Entry 9D19 (electron microscopy, 2.88 A resolution); this record covers chains A and E of the 8 polymer chains in the assembly.

[Chain A]
Molecule: Isoform 5 of Calcium-activated potassium channel subunit alpha-1
Source organism: Homo sapiens
UniProt: Q12791 (KCMA1_HUMAN), isoform Q12791-5; residues 1-1056 here correspond to UniProt positions 66-1121 (UniProt number = residue number + 65)
Sequence (1056 residues; numbered 1 to 1056; the number before each row is that of its first residue):
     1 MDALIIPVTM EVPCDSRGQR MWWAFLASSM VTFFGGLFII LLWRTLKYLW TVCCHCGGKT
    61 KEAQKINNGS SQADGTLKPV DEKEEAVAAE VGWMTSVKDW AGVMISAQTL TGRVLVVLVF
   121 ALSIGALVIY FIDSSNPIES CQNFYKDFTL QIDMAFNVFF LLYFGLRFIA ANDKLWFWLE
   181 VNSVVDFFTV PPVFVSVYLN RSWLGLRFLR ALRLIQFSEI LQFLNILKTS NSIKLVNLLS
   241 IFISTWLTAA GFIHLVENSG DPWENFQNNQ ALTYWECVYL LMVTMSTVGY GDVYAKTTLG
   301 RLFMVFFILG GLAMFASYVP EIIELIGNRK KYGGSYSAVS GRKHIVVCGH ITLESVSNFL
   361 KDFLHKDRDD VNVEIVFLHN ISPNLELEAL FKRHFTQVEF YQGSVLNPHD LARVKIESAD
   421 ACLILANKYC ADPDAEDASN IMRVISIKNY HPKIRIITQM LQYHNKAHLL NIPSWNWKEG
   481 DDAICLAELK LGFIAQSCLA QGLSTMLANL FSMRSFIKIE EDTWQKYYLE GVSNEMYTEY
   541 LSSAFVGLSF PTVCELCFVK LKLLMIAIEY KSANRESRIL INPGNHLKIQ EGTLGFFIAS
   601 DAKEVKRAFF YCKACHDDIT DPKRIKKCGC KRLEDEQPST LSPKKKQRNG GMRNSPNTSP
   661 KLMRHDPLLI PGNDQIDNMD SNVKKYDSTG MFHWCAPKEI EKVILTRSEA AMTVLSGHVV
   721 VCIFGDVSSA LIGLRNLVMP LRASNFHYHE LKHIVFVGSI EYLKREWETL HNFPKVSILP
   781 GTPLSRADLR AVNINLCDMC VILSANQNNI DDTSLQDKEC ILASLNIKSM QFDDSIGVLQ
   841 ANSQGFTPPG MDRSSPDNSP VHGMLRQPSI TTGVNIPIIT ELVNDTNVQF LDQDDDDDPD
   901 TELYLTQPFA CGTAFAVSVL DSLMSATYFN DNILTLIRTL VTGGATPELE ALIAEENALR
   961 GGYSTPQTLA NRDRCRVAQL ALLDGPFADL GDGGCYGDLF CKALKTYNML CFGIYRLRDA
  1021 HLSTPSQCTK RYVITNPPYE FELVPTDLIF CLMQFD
Not modelled in the structure: 1-18, 55-90, 570-576, 616-680, 834-870
Ion coordination: K+ site 1: T287 (shared with 1 residue of chain B; 1 residue of chain C; 1 residue of chain D); K+ site 2: T287, V288 (shared with 2 residues of chain B; 2 residues of chain C; 2 residues of chain D); K+ site 3: V288, G289 (shared with 2 residues of chain B; 2 residues of chain C; 2 residues of chain D); K+ site 4: G289, Y290 (shared with 2 residues of chain B; 2 residues of chain C; 2 residues of chain D); Ca2+ site 1: D367, R514, S533, E535, S600; Mg2+: E374, E399; Ca2+ site 2: N449 (shared with 4 residues of chain B); Ca2+ site 3: Q889, D892, D895, D897 (shared with 1 residue of chain D)
UniProt features mapped onto this chain:
  - region: L491 to F511 (Segment S7), L548 to I568 (Segment S8), C612 to H616 (Heme-binding motif)
  - motif: T287 to Y290 (Selectivity for potassium)
  - binding site (Mg(2+)): E374, Q397, E399
  - lipidation (S-palmitoyl cysteine): C53, C54, C56

[Chain E]
Molecule: Large-conductance Ca2+-activated K+ channel beta2 subunit, Calcium-activated potassium channel subunit beta-4
Source organism: Homo sapiens
Notes: fragment: N-terminal 45 residues of kcnmb2 ligated to kcnmb4 (devoid of N terminal first 15 residues)
UniProt: chimeric construct of B5BNX0, Q86W47: residues 2-44 from B5BNX0 (B5BNX0_HUMAN) positions 2-44 (same numbers); residues 45-240 from Q86W47 positions 15-210 (UniProt number = residue number - 30)
Sequence (239 residues; each row starts with the number of its first residue):
     2 FIWTSGRTSS SYRHDEKRNI YQKIRDHDLL DKRKTVTALK AGEDKSIRLG LFLIISGVVS
    62 LFIFGFCWLS PALQDLQATE ANCTVLSVQQ IGEVFECTFT CGADCRGTSQ YPCVQVYVNN
   122 SESNSRALLH SDEHQLLTNP KCSYIPPCKR ENQKNLESVM NWQQYWKDEI GSQPFTCYFN
   182 QHQRPDDVLL HRTHDEIVLL HCFLWPLVTF VVGVLIVVLT ICAKSLAVKA EAMKKRKFS
Not modelled in the structure: 14-33, 236-240
Disulfide bonds: C84-C178, C98-C149, C114-C143
UniProt features mapped onto this chain:
  - glycosylation (N-linked (GlcNAc...) asparagine): N83, N120

[How chain A and chain E interact]
Pairs across the interface (47):
  F33(A) - L50(E)  hydrophobic
  F34(A) - L54(E)  hydrophobic
  F34(A) - V213(E)  hydrophobic
  F34(A) - I217(E)  hydrophobic
  L37(A) - L50(E)  hydrophobic
  L37(A) - I217(E)  hydrophobic
  F38(A) - L216(E)  hydrophobic
  F38(A) - I217(E)  hydrophobic
  F38(A) - L220(E)  hydrophobic
  L41(A) - S47(E)
  L41(A) - T221(E)
  L42(A) - L220(E)  hydrophobic
  R44(A) - L40(E)
  R44(A) - E44(E)  salt bridge
  T45(A) - A224(E)
  T45(A) - L227(E)
  Y48(A) - L40(E)
  Y48(A) - A224(E)
  Y48(A) - L227(E)  hydrophobic
  Y48(A) - A228(E)
  T51(A) - A231(E)
  T51(A) - M234(E)
  D173(A) - A39(E)
  D173(A) - L40(E)
  D173(A) - G43(E)
  L175(A) - G43(E)
  L175(A) - E44(E)
  W176(A) - A42(E)
  W176(A) - G43(E)
  W176(A) - K46(E)
  L179(A) - K46(E)  hydrogen bond (backbone-side chain)
  L179(A) - S47(E)
  L179(A) - L50(E)  hydrophobic
  P262(A) - W69(E)
  P262(A) - V199(E)  hydrophobic
  P262(A) - C203(E)  hydrophobic
  W263(A) - F65(E)  hydrophobic
  W263(A) - C68(E)  hydrophobic
  W263(A) - W69(E)  hydrophobic
  N265(A) - T194(E)  hydrogen bond (side chain-backbone)
  N265(A) - D196(E)
  S286(A) - F2(E)  hydrogen bond (backbone-backbone)
  T287(A) - F2(E)
  T287(A) - I3(E)
  L302(A) - I64(E)  hydrophobic
  L312(A) - I3(E)  hydrophobic
  A316(A) - W4(E)  hydrophobic
Also at the interface, not in a pair above, chain A (28 interface residues in all): L49, C54, E180, F266, T298, L299
Also at the interface, not in a pair above, chain E (32 interface residues in all): P72, C223
The authors on this interface:
  - interface residues, chain E: F2(E), I3(E), W4(E)

[Overview]
The interface between chain A and chain E involves 28 residues on one side and 32 on the other; the contacts
include 3 hydrogen bonds and 1 salt bridge. Polar pairs include R44(A)-E44(E), L179(A)-K46(E) and
N265(A)-T194(E). Curated annotation (UniProt) lists 3 Mg2+-binding residues on chain A. The paper reports
interface residues F2(E), I3(E) and W4(E).
Chain A is Isoform 5 of Calcium-activated potassium channel subunit alpha-1 and chain E is Large-conductance
Ca2+-activated K+ channel beta2 subunit, Calcium-activated potassium channel subunit beta-4, both from Homo
sapiens; the structure, Ca2+ bound open-inactivated hSlo1 + beta2N-beta4 channel in detergent-conformation 3
of inactivating domain, was determined by electron microscopy, deposited together with 9CZH, 9CZJ, 9CZK, 9CZM,
9CZO, 9CZQ and 9D18.
